Entry 2GZ7 (X-ray diffraction, 1.86 A resolution); this record covers chain A.

Chain A:
Name: Replicase polyprotein 1ab
From: SARS coronavirus
Notes: EC 3.4.22.-; fragment: 3C-like proteinase
Reference sequence: P59641 (R1AB_CVHSA); residues 1-306 here correspond to UniProt positions 3241-3546 (UniProt number = residue number + 3240)
Chain sequence (306 residues; numbered 1 to 306; the number before each row is that of its first residue):
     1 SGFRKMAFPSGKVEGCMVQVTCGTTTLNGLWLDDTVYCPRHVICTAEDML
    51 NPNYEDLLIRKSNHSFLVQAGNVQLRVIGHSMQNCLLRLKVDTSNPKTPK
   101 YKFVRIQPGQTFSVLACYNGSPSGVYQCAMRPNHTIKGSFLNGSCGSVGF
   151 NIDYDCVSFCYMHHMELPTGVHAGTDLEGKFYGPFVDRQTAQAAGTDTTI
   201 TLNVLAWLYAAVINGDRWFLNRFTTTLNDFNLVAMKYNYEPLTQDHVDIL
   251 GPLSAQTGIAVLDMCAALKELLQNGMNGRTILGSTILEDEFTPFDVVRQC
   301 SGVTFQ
Ligand contacts: D3F (2-[(2,4-dichloro-5-methylphenyl)sulfonyl]-1,3-dinitro-5-(trifluoromethyl)benzene): Leu27, Pro39, His41, Cys145, His164, Met165, Glu166, Leu167, Val186, Asp187, Arg188, Gln189, Thr190, Gln192

In short:
Ligands of chain A: compound D3F.
Chain A is Replicase polyprotein 1ab (SARS coronavirus); the structure, Structure-Based Drug Design and
Structural Biology Study of Novel Nonpeptide Inhibitors of SARS-CoV Main Protease, was determined by X-ray
diffraction together with 2GZ8 and 2GZ9 from the same study.
